PDB entry 3QMW | X-ray diffraction, 2.50 A resolution | chains A and D

Chain A (and D):
Name: Thioesterase
Source organism: Streptomyces coelicolor
Notes: EC 3.1.2.-; chain D of this document is another copy of the same molecule, construct and numbering; everything in this record applies to it too
UniProt: O54157 (O54157_STRCO); residues 6-261 here = UniProt positions 6-261
Sequence (259 residues; row label = number of the first residue in the row):
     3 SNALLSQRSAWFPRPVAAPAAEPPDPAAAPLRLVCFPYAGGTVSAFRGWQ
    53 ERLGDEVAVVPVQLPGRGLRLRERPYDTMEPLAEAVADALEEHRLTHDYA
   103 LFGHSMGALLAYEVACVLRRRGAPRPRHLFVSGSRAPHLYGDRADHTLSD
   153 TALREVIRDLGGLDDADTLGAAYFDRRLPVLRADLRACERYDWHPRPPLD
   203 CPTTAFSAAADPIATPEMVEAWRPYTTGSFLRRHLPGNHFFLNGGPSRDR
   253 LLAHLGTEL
Unresolved in the structure: 3-10, 21-22, 166-168 (chain D: 3-10, 167-168)
Construct notes: expression tag (3-5)
From the paper describing this entry:
  - binding site for tetraethylene glycol: L150, L155, V158, L162, L187, I215
  - conformationally variable residues (loop rearrangement, order/disorder transition): D144 to S151, L165 to R179
  - mutagenesis - L150N, L162N, L187N, I215N: abolished catalytic activity
  - mutagenesis - V158T (2-fold): decreased catalytic activity on acetyl-RedQ
  - mutagenesis - V158T (3-fold): decreased catalytic activity on decanoyl-RedQ

Chain A / chain D interface:
Contacting residue pairs (64):
  S11(A) - H95(D)
  A12(A) - Q65(D)
  A12(A) - R72(D)
  W13(A) - P63(D)
  W13(A) - V64(D)
  W13(A) - Q65(D)  hydrogen bond (backbone-backbone)
  W13(A) - R72(D)
  W13(A) - A87(D)  hydrophobic
  W13(A) - A91(D)
  F14(A) - V62(D)  hydrophobic
  F14(A) - P63(D)
  F14(A) - V64(D)  hydrophobic
  F14(A) - A91(D)
  F14(A) - H95(D)
  P15(A) - Q65(D)
  R16(A) - D27(D)  salt bridge
  A19(A) - E53(D)
  A20(A) - E53(D)  hydrogen bond (backbone-side chain)
  E53(A) - A19(D)
  E53(A) - A20(D)  hydrogen bond (side chain-backbone)
  E53(A) - R54(D)  hydrogen bond (backbone-side chain)
  R54(A) - E53(D)  hydrogen bond (side chain-backbone)
  R54(A) - R54(D)
  R54(A) - G56(D)
  L55(A) - D251(D)
  G56(A) - R54(D)
  G56(A) - D251(D)
  E58(A) - P248(D)
  E58(A) - D251(D)
  V61(A) - P17(D)
  V62(A) - F14(D)  hydrophobic
  P63(A) - W13(D)
  P63(A) - F14(D)
  P63(A) - P15(D)
  P63(A) - P17(D)
  V64(A) - W13(D)
  V64(A) - F14(D)  hydrophobic
  Q65(A) - A12(D)
  Q65(A) - W13(D)  hydrogen bond (backbone-backbone)
  Q65(A) - P15(D)
  P67(A) - W13(D)
  R72(A) - A12(D)
  R72(A) - W13(D)
  A87(A) - W13(D)  hydrophobic
  V88(A) - W13(D)  hydrophobic
  A91(A) - W13(D)  hydrophobic
  A91(A) - F14(D)
  L92(A) - F14(D)  hydrophobic
  H95(A) - S11(D)
  D251(A) - E58(D)
  R252(A) - G258(D)  hydrogen bond (side chain-backbone)
  R252(A) - T259(D)  hydrogen bond (side chain-backbone)
  R252(A) - E260(D)
  R252(A) - L261(D)  hydrogen bond (side chain-backbone)
  A255(A) - A255(D)
  A255(A) - G258(D)
  A255(A) - T259(D)
  H256(A) - T259(D)
  G258(A) - A255(D)
  T259(A) - R252(D)  hydrogen bond (backbone-side chain)
  T259(A) - A255(D)
  T259(A) - H256(D)
  E260(A) - R252(D)  hydrogen bond (backbone-side chain)
  L261(A) - R252(D)
Interface residues without a listed pair, chain A (41 interface residues in all): P17, V45, G50, D57, L66, Y78, L97, P248
Interface residues without a listed pair, chain D (41 interface residues in all): V18, P28, V45, G50, L55, V61, L66, P67, V88, L92, L97

Overview:
The chain A/chain D interface involves 41 residues from each chain, with 11 hydrogen bonds and 1 salt bridge.
Among the polar pairs are R16(A)-D27(D), A20(A)-E53(D) and E53(A)-R54(D). From the paper: a binding site for
tetraethylene glycol at L150(A), L155(A) and V158(A) among others; L150N, L162N and L187N of chain A, among
others, abolish catalytic activity; 5 substitutions were tested in all.
Both chains are Thioesterase (Streptomyces coelicolor). Entry 3QMW (RedJ with PEG molecule bound in the active
site) was determined by X-ray diffraction, deposited together with 3QMV.
